Entry 1IO4 (X-ray diffraction, 3.00 A resolution); this record covers chains E and A of the 6 polymer chains in the assembly.

== Chain E ==
Molecule: Csf-1r promoter
Sequence (26 nucleotides; each row starts with the number of its first residue):
     1 GAAGATTTCCAAACTCTGTGGTTGCG

== Chain A ==
Molecule: Caat/enhancer binding protein beta
Organism: Homo sapiens
Notes: fragment: bzip domain
Reference sequence: P17676 (CEBPB_HUMAN); residue numbers follow UniProt; this construct covers 259-336
Amino-acid sequence (78 residues; each row starts with the number of its first residue):
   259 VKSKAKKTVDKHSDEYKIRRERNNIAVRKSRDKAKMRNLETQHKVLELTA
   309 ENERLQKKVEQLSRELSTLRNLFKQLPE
Disordered / not traced: 259-268, 332-336

== How chain E and chain A interact ==
Residue-residue contacts (9):
  DG4(E) / Arg-280(A)  salt bridge to the phosphate
  DA5(E) / Asn-281(A)  base contact
  DA5(E) / Ala-284(A)  phosphate contact
  DA5(E) / Lys-287(A)  salt bridge to the phosphate
  DT6(E) / Asn-281(A)  base contact
  DT6(E) / Val-285(A)  base contact
  DT6(E) / Ser-288(A)  hydrogen bond to the phosphate
  DT7(E) / Val-285(A)  base contact
  DT8(E) / Arg-289(A)  hydrogen bond to the base

== Overview ==
Chain E and chain A form an interface of 5 and 7 residues respectively; the contacts include 2 hydrogen bonds
and 2 salt bridges. Polar contacts include DT8(E)/Arg-289(A), DT6(E)/Ser-288(A) and DG4(E)/Arg-280(A).
Chain E is Csf-1r promoter and chain A is Caat/enhancer binding protein beta (Homo sapiens); the structure,
Crystal structure of runx-1/AML1/cbfalpha runt domain-cbfbeta core domain heterodimer and C/ebpbeta bzip
homodimer bound to a ..., was determined by X-ray diffraction (same publication as 1HJB and 1HJC).
